7Y0H - chains B and M of the 12 polymer chains in the assembly; structure by electron microscopy, 3.56 A resolution.

[Chain B]
Protein: Immunoglobulin heavy constant mu
Source organism: Homo sapiens
Reference sequence: P01871 (IGHM_HUMAN); residues 229-576 here correspond to UniProt positions 106-453 (UniProt number = residue number - 123)
Chain sequence (383 residues; row label = number of the first residue in the row):
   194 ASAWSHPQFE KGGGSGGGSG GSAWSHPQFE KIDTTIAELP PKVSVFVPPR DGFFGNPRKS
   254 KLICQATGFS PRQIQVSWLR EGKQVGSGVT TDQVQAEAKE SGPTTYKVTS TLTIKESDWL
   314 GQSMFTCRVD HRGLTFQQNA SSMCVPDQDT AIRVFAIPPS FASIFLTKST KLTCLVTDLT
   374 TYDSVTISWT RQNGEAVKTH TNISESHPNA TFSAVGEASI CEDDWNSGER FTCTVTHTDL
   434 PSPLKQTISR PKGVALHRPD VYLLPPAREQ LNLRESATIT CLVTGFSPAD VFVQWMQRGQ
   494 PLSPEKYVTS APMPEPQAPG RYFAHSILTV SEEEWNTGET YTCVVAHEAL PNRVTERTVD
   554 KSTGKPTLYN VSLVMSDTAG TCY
Not modelled in the structure: 194-344, 573-576
Disulfides: Cys-367/Cys-426, Cys-474/Cys-536
Covalently attached groups: N-acetylglucosamine (NAG) linked to Asn-563
Construct notes: expression tag (194-228)
UniProt features mapped onto this chain:
  - glycosylation (N-linked (GlcNAc...) asparagine): Asn-332 (complex), Asn-395, Asn-402

[Chain M]
Protein: Erythrocyte membrane protein 1
Source organism: Plasmodium falciparum
Reference sequence: Q6UDW7 (Q6UDW7_PLAFA); residues 1-2628 here = UniProt positions 1-2628
Chain sequence (2636 residues; each row starts with the number of its first residue):
     1 MDSTSTIANK IEEYLGAKSD DSKIDELLKA DPSEVEYYRS GGDGDYLKNN ICKITVNHSD
    61 SGKYDPCEKK LPPYDDNDQW KCQQNSSDGS GKPENICVPP RRERLCTYNL ENLKFDKIRD
   121 NNAFLADVLL TARNEGEKIV QNHPDTNSSN VCNALERSFA DLADIIRGTD QWKGTNSNLE
   181 KNLKQMFAKI RENDKVLQDK YPKDQKYTKL REAWWNANRQ KVWEVITCGA RSNDLLIKRG
   241 WRTSGKSDRK KNFELCRKCG HYEKEVPTKL DYVPQFLRWL TEWIEDFYRE KQNLIDDMER
   301 HREECTREDH KSKEGTSYCS TCKDKCKKYC ECVKKWKTEW ENQENKYKDL YEQNKNKTSQ
   361 KNTSRYDDYV KDFFEKLEAN YSSLENYIKG DPYFAEYATK LSFILNPSDA NNPSGETANH
   421 NDEACNCNES GISSVGQAQT SGPSSNKTCI THSSIKTNKK KECKDVKLGV RENDKDLKIC
   481 VIEDTSLSGV DNCCCQDLLG ILQENCSDNK RGSSSNDSCD NKNQDECQKK LEKVFASLTN
   541 GYKCDKCKSG TSRSKKKWIW KKSSGNEEGL QEEYANTIGL PPRTQSLYLG NLPKLENVCE
   601 DVKDINFDTK EKFLAGCLIV SFHEGKNLKK RYPQNKNSGN KENLCKALEY SFADYGDLIK
   661 GTSIWDNEYT KDLELNLQNN FGKLFGKYIK KNNTAEQDTS YSSLDELRES WWNTNKKYIW
   721 TAMKHGAEMN ITTCNADGSV TGSGSSCDDI PTIDLIPQYL RFLQEWVENF CEQRQAKVKD
   781 VITNCKSCKE SGNKCKTECK TKCKDECEKY KKFIEACGTA GGGIGTAGSP WSKRWDQIYK
   841 RYSKHIEDAK RNRKAGTKNC GTSSTTNAAA STDENKCVQS DIDSFFKHLI DIGLTTPSSY
   901 LSNVLDDNIC GADKAPWTTY TTYTTTEKCN KERDKSKSQS SDTLVVVNVP SPLGNTPYRY
   961 KYACQCKIPT NEETCDDRKE YMNQWSCGSA RTMKRGYKND NYELCKYNGV DVKPTTVRSN
  1021 SSKLDGNDVT FFNLFEQWNK EIQYQIEQYM TNANISCIDE KEVLDSVSDE GTPKVRGGYE
  1081 DGRNNNTDQG TNCKEKCKCY KLWIEKINDQ WGKQKDNYNK FRSKQIYDAN KGSQNKKVVS
  1141 LSNFLFFSCW EEYIQKYFNG DWSKIKNIGS DTFEFLIKKC GNNSAHGEEI FNEKLKNAEK
  1201 KCKENESTDT NINKSETSCD LNATNYIRGC QSKTYDGKIF PGKGGEKQWI CKDTIIHGDT
  1261 NGACIPPRTQ NLCVGELWDK SYGGRSNIKN DTKELLKEKI KNAIHKETEL LYEYHDTGTA
  1321 IISKNDKKGQ KGKNDPNGLP KGFCHAVQRS FIDYKNMILG TSVNIYEHIG KLQEDIKKII
  1381 EKGTPQQKDK IGGVGSSTEN VNAWWKGIER EMWDAVRCAI TKINKKNNNS IFNGDECGVS
  1441 PPTGNDEDQS VSWFKEWGEQ FCIERLRYEQ NIREACTING KNEKKCINSK SGQGDKIQGA
  1501 CKRKCEKYKK YISEKKQEWD KQKTKYENKY VGKSASDLLK ENYPECISAN FDFIFNDNIE
  1561 YKTYYPYGDY SSICSCEQVK YYKYNNAEKK NNKSLCYEKD NDMTWSKKYI KKLENGRSLE
  1621 GVYVPPRRQQ LCLYELFPII IKNEEGMEKA KEELLETLQI VAEREAYYLW KQYNPTGKGI
  1681 DDANKKACCA IRGSFYDLED IIKGNDLVHD EYTKYIDSKL NEIFGSSDTN DIDTKRARTD
  1741 WWENETITNG TDRKTIRQLV WDAMQSGVRY AVEEKNENFP LCMGVEHIGI AKPQFIRWLE
  1801 EWTNEFCEKY TKYFEDMKSK CDPPKRADTC GDNSNIECKK ACANYTNWLN PKRIEWNGMS
  1861 NYYNKIYRKS NKESEGGKDY SMIMAPTVID YLNKRCHGEI NGNYICCSCK NIGAYNTTSG
  1921 TVNKKLQKKE TECEEEKGPL DLMNEVLNKM DKKYSAHKMK CTEVYLEHVE EQLNEIDNAI
  1981 KDYKLYPLDR CFDDQTKMKV CDLIADAIGC KDKTKLDELD EWNDMDLRGT YNKHKGVLIP
  2041 PRRRQLCFSR IVRGPANLRS LNEFKEEILK GAQSEGKFLG NYYKEHKDKE KALEAMKNSF
  2101 YDYEDIIKGT DMLTNIEFKD IKIKLDRLLE KETNNTKKAE DWWKTNKKSI WNAMLCGYKK
  2161 SGNKIIDPSW CTIPTTETPP QFLRWIKEWG TNVCIQKQEH KEYVKSKCSN VTNLGAQASE
  2221 SNNCTSEIKK YQEWSRKRSI RWETISKRYK KYKRMDILKD VKEPDANTYL REHCSKCPCG
  2281 FNDMEEMNNN EDNEKEAFKQ IKEQVKIPAE LEDVIYRIKH HEYDKGNDYI CNKYKNIHDR
  2341 MKKNNGNFVT DNFVKKSWEI SNGVLIPPRR KNLFLYIDPS KICEYKKDPK LFKDFIYWSA
  2401 FTEVERLKKA YGGARAKVVH AMKYSFTDIG SIIKGDDMME KNSSDKIGKI LGDTDGQNEK
  2461 RKKWWDMNKY HIWESMLCGY REAEGDTETN ENCRFPDIES VPQFLRWFQE WSENFCDRRQ
  2521 KLYDKLNSEC ISAECTNGSV DNSKCTHACV NYKNYILTKK TEYEIQTNKY DNEFKNKNSN
  2581 DKDAPDYLKE KCNDNKCECL NKHIDDKNKT WKNPYETLED TFKSKCDCHH HHHHHH
Not modelled in the structure: 1-1024, 1051-1096, 1123-1138, 1202-1225, 1325-1336, 1383-1399, 1428-1430, 1478-1497, 1576-1599, 1611-1619, 1676-1681, 1726-1731, 1746-1754, 1822-1835, 1957-1997, 2026-2036, 2207-2223, 2248-2261, 2287-2636
Disulfides: Cys-1149/Cys-1180, Cys-1230/Cys-1273, Cys-1251/Cys-1264, Cys-1344/Cys-1437, Cys-1462/Cys-1546, Cys-1476/Cys-1501, Cys-1505/Cys-1574, Cys-1688/Cys-1782, Cys-1689/Cys-1906, Cys-1807/Cys-1909, Cys-1821/Cys-1838, Cys-1896/Cys-1907, Cys-2001/Cys-2156, Cys-2010/Cys-2047, Cys-2274/Cys-2277
Construct notes: expression tag (2629-2636)
What the authors report for this chain:
  - mutagenesis - K1238A/D1279A/Y1282A/R2050A/P2055G/N2057A/R2059A: abolished binding to Fcmu-J

[Chain B / chain M interface]
Pairs across the interface - 22 pairs, chain B then chain M:
  Arg-467(B) / Lys-2011(M)  hydrogen bond (backbone-side chain)
  Gln-490(B) / Asn-2115(M)
  Arg-491(B) / Arg-2053(M)  hydrogen bond (side chain-backbone)
  Arg-491(B) / Gly-2054(M)
  Arg-491(B) / Pro-2055(M)
  Arg-491(B) / Asn-2115(M)  hydrogen bond (side chain-backbone)
  Arg-491(B) / Ile-2116(M)
  Arg-491(B) / Ile-2121(M)
  Gln-493(B) / Asn-2115(M)  hydrogen bond
  Gln-493(B) / Lys-2119(M)
  Gln-493(B) / Ile-2121(M)
  Leu-495(B) / Asn-2115(M)
  Glu-498(B) / Met-2025(M)
  Glu-526(B) / Cys-2010(M)
  Glu-526(B) / Lys-2011(M)  hydrogen bond (side chain-backbone)
  Glu-526(B) / Arg-2053(M)  salt bridge
  Glu-527(B) / Ile-2116(M)
  Asn-529(B) / Arg-2050(M)
  Thr-530(B) / Arg-2050(M)
  Thr-530(B) / Gly-2054(M)
  Glu-532(B) / Pro-2055(M)
  Glu-532(B) / Ile-2116(M)
Other interface residues (no listed pair), chain B (14 interface residues in all): Glu-468, Pro-494, Gly-531
Other interface residues (no listed pair), chain M (13 interface residues in all): Gly-2009, Thr-2114
Interface features reported in the paper:
  - residue pairs: Thr-530(B)/Arg-2050(M), Arg-2050(M)/Asn-529(B), Pro-2055(M)/Arg-491(B)

[Summary]
14 residues of chain B and 13 residues of chain M are in contact, with 5 hydrogen bonds and 1 salt bridge.
Polar pairs include Glu-526(B)/Arg-2053(M), Arg-467(B)/Lys-2011(M) and Arg-491(B)/Arg-2053(M). The authors
report contacts between Thr-530(B) and Arg-2050(M), Arg-2050(M) and Asn-529(B) and Pro-2055(M) and Arg-491(B).
From the paper: K1238A/D1279A/Y1282A/R2050A/P2055G/N2057A/R2059A of chain M abolish binding to Fcmu-J.
Chain B is Immunoglobulin heavy constant mu (Homo sapiens) and chain M is Erythrocyte membrane protein 1
(Plasmodium falciparum); the structure, Cryo-EM structure of human IgM-Fc in complex with the J chain and the
P. falciparum VAR2CSA ..., was determined by electron microscopy together with 7Y0J, 7Y09 and 7YG2 from the
same study.
